Entry 8G8Y (electron microscopy, 3.80 A resolution); this record covers chains B and C of the 12 polymer chains in the assembly.

== Chain B (and C) ==
Name: Core protein Cp183
Organism: Hepatitis B virus
Notes: chain C of this document is another copy of the same molecule, construct and numbering; everything in this record applies to it too
Reference sequence: A0A1B2G2S7 (A0A1B2G2S7_HBV); residues 1-144 here correspond to UniProt positions 30-173 (UniProt number = residue number + 29)
Sequence (144 residues; each row starts with the number of its first residue):
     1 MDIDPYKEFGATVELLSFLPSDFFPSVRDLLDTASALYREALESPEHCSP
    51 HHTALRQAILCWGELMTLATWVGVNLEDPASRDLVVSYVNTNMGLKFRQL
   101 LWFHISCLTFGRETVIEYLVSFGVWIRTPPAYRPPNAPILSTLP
Unresolved in the structure: 143-144

== Interface between chain B and chain C ==
Pairs across the interface (10; chain B residue first):
  Asp22(B) - Pro129(C)
  Asp22(B) - Tyr132(C)  hydrogen bond
  Pro25(B) - Arg127(C)
  Asp29(B) - Arg127(C)
  Asp32(B) - Arg127(C)
  Thr33(B) - Phe18(C)
  Thr33(B) - Arg127(C)
  Leu37(B) - Val120(C)  hydrophobic
  Ile139(B) - Tyr132(C)
  Ile139(B) - Arg133(C)
Other interface residues (no listed pair), chain B (12 interface residues in all): Pro20, Phe23, Ala36, Arg39, Ala137
Other interface residues (no listed pair), chain C (9 interface residues in all): Glu14, Leu15, Pro134

== Summary ==
Chain B and chain C form an interface of 12 and 9 residues respectively; the contacts include 1 hydrogen bond.
The hydrogen-bonded pair is Asp22(B)-Tyr132(C).
Chain B and chain C are both Core protein Cp183 (Hepatitis B virus); the structure, Hepatitis B virus capsid
bound to importin alpha1, was determined by electron microscopy, deposited together with 8G5V and 8G6V.
